PDB entry 6NMC | electron microscopy, 4.24 A resolution (low resolution: residue-level contacts below are approximate; hydrogen-bond / salt-bridge calls are withheld) | chains G and B of the 4 polymer chains in the assembly

== Chain G ==
Molecule: 40-nt RNA strand
Sequence (40 nucleotides; numbered 3 to 42; the number before each row is that of its first residue):
     3 AAUUUCUACU AAGUGUAGAU GGAAAUUAGG UGCGCUUGGC
Not modelled in the structure: 28-42
Bound ions: Mg2+: A19 (shared with 1 residue of chain A)

== Chain B ==
Molecule: AcrVA1
Organism: Moraxella bovoculi
Amino-acid sequence (165 residues; numbered 2 to 166; the number before each row is that of its first residue):
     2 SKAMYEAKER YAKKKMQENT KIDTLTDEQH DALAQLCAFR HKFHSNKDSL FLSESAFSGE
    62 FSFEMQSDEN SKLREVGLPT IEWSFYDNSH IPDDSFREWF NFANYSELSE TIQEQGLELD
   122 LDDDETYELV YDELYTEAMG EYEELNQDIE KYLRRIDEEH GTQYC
Not modelled in the structure: 60-65, 114-116

== Chain G / chain B interface ==
Contacting residue pairs (6):
  G24(G) / Asn-47(B)
  A25(G) / Asn-47(B)
  A26(G) / Tyr-6(B)
  A27(G) / Tyr-6(B)
  A27(G) / Lys-9(B)
  A27(G) / His-42(B)
Interface residues without a listed pair, chain G (5 interface residues in all): G23
Interface residues without a listed pair, chain B (6 interface residues in all): Lys-43, Ser-46

== Overview ==
5 residues of chain G face 6 of chain B across their interface.
Chain G is a 40-nt RNA strand and chain B is AcrVA1 (Moraxella bovoculi); the structure, CryoEM structure of
the LbCas12a-crRNA-2xAcrVA1 complex, was determined by electron microscopy together with 6NM9, 6NMA, 6NMD,
6NME and 6OMV from the same study.
